7L06 - chains F and G of the 11 polymer chains in the assembly; structure by electron microscopy, 3.30 A resolution.

# Chain F
Molecule: 2G12 light chain
From: Homo sapiens
Chain sequence (213 residues; each row starts with the number of its first residue):
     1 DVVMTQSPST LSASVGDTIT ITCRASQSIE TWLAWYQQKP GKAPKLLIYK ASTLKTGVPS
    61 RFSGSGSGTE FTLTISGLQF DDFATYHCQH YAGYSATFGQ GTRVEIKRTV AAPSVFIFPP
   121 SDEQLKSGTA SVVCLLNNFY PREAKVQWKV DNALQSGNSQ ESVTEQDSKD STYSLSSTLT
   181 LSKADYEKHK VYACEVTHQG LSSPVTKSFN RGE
Disordered / not traced: 1, 213
Disulfide bonds: Cys23-Cys88, Cys134-Cys194

# Chain G
Molecule: 2G12 heavy chain
From: Homo sapiens
Chain sequence (226 residues; row label = number of the first residue in the row; note: 12 numbers in that range are skipped by the numbering (no residue carries them; nothing is unmodelled there); a row labelled like 82A-82C holds insertion residues (82A, then the next letters in order); X marks 8 residues of unknown identity (built as UNK)):
     1 EVQLVESGGG LVKAGGSLIL SCGVSNFRIS AHTMNWVRRV PGGGLEWVAS IS
   52A T
    53 SSTYRDYADA VKGRFTVSRD DLEDFVYLQM
82A-82C HKM
    83 RVEDTAIYYC ARKGSDRL
100A-100F SDNDPF
   101 DAWGPGTVVT VSPASTKGPS VFPLAPSXXX XXXXXGTAAL GCLVKDYFPE PVTV
   156 SW
   162 NSGALTSG
   171 VHTFPAVLQS
   182 SGLYSLSSVV TVPSSSLGT
   203 Q
   205 TYICNVNHKP SNTKVDKK
   225 VEPK
Disordered / not traced: 128-135
Disulfide bonds: Cys22-Cys92, Cys142-Cys208

# Interface between chain F and chain G
Pairs across the interface (5):
  Asp122(F) with Lys228(G), salt bridge
  Glu123(F) with Phe122(G); Pro123(G)
  Ser162(F) with Pro175(G)
  Thr164(F) with Phe174(G)
Interface residues without a listed pair, chain F (10 interface residues in all): Phe118, Ser121, Gln124, Gln160, Asp167, Ser176
Interface residues without a listed pair, chain G (9 interface residues in all): Ala139, Lys145, His172, Leu178

# Overview
10 residues of chain F and 9 residues of chain G are in contact; the contacts include 1 salt bridge. Its one
salt-bridged contact is Asp122(F)-Lys228(G).
Here chain F is 2G12 light chain and chain G is 2G12 heavy chain, both from Homo sapiens. Entry 7L06 (Cryo-EM
structure of SARS-CoV-2 2P S ectodomain bound to two copies of domain-swapped antibody 2G12) was determined by
electron microscopy (same publication as 6VTU, 6XRJ, 7L02, 7L09, 7L6M, 7L6O, 7LU9 and 7LUA).
